8OL1 - chains E and J of the 14 polymer chains in the assembly; structure by electron microscopy, 3.50 A resolution.

# Chain E
Name: Histone H3.2
Organism: Homo sapiens
Reference sequence: Q71DI3 (H32_HUMAN); residues 37-134 here correspond to UniProt positions 38-135 (UniProt number = residue number + 1)
Amino-acid sequence (98 residues; each row starts with the number of its first residue):
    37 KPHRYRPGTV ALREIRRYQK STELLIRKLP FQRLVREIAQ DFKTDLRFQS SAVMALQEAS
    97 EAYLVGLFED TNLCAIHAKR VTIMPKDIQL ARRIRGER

# Chain J
Molecule: 145-nt DNA strand
Sequence (145 nucleotides; row label = number of the first residue in the row):
     1 CAGGATGTAT ATATCTGACA CGTGCCTGGA GACTAGGGAG TAATCCCCTT GGCGGTTAAA
    61 ACGCGGGGGA CAGCGCGTAC GTGCGTTTAA GCGGTGCTAG AGCTGTCTAC GACCAATTGA
   121 GCGGCCTCGG CACCGGGATT CTCCA

# Interface between chain E and chain J
Pairs across the interface - 18 pairs, chain E then chain J:
  Arg-40(E) with DG65(J), base contact; DC144(J), phosphate contact
  Tyr-41(E) with DC143(J), phosphate contact
  Arg-42(E) with DG68(J), salt bridge to the phosphate; DC143(J), hydrogen bond to the phosphate
  Thr-45(E) with DC143(J), phosphate contact
  Arg-72(E) with DT50(J), salt bridge to the phosphate
  Arg-83(E) with DT49(J), hydrogen bond to the base; DT50(J), phosphate contact
  Phe-84(E) with DT49(J), sugar contact; DT50(J), hydrogen bond to the phosphate
  Gln-85(E) with DT49(J), phosphate contact
  Ser-86(E) with DT49(J), phosphate contact
  Arg-116(E) with DA70(J), phosphate contact
  Val-117(E) with DG69(J), phosphate contact; DA70(J), hydrogen bond to the phosphate
  Thr-118(E) with DG69(J), phosphate contact; DA70(J), hydrogen bond to the phosphate
Other interface residues (no listed pair), chain E (14 interface residues in all): Arg-63, Lys-115
Other interface residues (no listed pair), chain J (10 interface residues in all): DA60, DT142

# Overview
14 residues of chain E and 10 residues of chain J are in contact; the contacts include 5 hydrogen bonds and 2
salt bridges. Among the polar pairs are Arg-83(E)/DT49(J), Arg-42(E)/DC143(J) and Phe-84(E)/DT50(J).
Here chain E is Histone H3.2 (Homo sapiens) and chain J is a 145-nt DNA strand. Entry 8OL1 (cGAS-Nucleosome in
complex with SPSB3-ELOBC (composite structure)) was determined by electron microscopy (same publication as
8OKX).
